Entry 8ENL (electron microscopy, 2.37 A resolution); this record covers chains A and D of the 4 polymer chains in the assembly.

# Chain A
Molecule: Nitrogenase molybdenum-iron protein alpha chain
Organism: Azotobacter vinelandii
Notes: EC 1.18.6.1
Reference sequence: P07328 (NIFD_AZOVI); residues 4-480 here = UniProt positions 4-480
Chain sequence (477 residues; each row starts with the number of its first residue):
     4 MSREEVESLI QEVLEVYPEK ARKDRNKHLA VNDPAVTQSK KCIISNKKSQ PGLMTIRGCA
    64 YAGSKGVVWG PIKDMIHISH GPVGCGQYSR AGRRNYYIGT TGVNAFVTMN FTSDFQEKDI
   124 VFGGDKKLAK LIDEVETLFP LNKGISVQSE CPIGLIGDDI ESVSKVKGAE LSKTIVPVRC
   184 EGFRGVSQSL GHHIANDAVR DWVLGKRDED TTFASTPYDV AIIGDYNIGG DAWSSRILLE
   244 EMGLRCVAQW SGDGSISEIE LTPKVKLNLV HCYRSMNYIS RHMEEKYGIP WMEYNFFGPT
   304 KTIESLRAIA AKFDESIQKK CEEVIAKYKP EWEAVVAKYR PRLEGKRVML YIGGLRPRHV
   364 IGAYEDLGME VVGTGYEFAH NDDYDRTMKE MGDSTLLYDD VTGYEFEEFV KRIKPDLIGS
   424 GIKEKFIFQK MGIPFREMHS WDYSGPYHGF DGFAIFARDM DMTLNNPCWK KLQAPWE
UniProt features mapped onto this chain:
  - binding site ([8Fe-7S] cluster): Cys-62, Cys-88, Cys-154
  - binding site ([7Fe-Mo-9S-C-homocitryl] cluster): Cys-275, His-442

# Chain D
Molecule: Nitrogenase molybdenum-iron protein beta chain
Organism: Azotobacter vinelandii
Notes: EC 1.18.6.1
Reference sequence: P07329 (NIFK_AZOVI); residues 2-523 here = UniProt positions 2-523
Chain sequence (522 residues; numbered 2 to 523; the number before each row is that of its first residue):
     2 SQQVDKIKAS YPLFLDQDYK DMLAKKRDGF EEKYPQDKID EVFQWTTTKE YQELNFQREA
    62 LTVNPAKACQ PLGAVLCALG FEKTMPYVHG SQGCVAYFRS YFNRHFREPV SCVSDSMTED
   122 AAVFGGQQNM KDGLQNCKAT YKPDMIAVST TCMAEVIGDD LNAFINNSKK EGFIPDEFPV
   182 PFAHTPSFVG SHVTGWDNMF EGIARYFTLK SMDDKVVGSN KKINIVPGFE TYLGNFRVIK
   242 RMLSEMGVGY SLLSDPEEVL DTPADGQFRM YAGGTTQEEM KDAPNALNTV LLQPWHLEKT
   302 KKFVEGTWKH EVPKLNIPMG LDWTDEFLMK VSEISGQPIP ASLTKERGRL VDMMTDSHTW
   362 LHGKRFALWG DPDFVMGLVK FLLELGCEPV HILCHNGNKR WKKAVDAILA ASPYGKNATV
   422 YIGKDLWHLR SLVFTDKPDF MIGNSYGKFI QRDTLHKGKE FEVPLIRIGF PIFDRHHLHR
   482 STTLGYEGAM QILTTLVNSI LERLDEETRG MQATDYNHDL VR
UniProt features mapped onto this chain:
  - binding site ([8Fe-7S] cluster): Cys-70, Cys-95, Cys-153, Ser-188

# How chain A and chain D interact
Contacting residue pairs (47; chain A residue first):
  Arg-93(A) / Leu-521(D)
  Ala-94(A) / Leu-521(D)  hydrophobic
  Arg-97(A) / Asn-518(D)
  Arg-97(A) / Asp-520(D)  salt bridge
  Tyr-99(A) / Tyr-517(D)
  Tyr-99(A) / Asn-518(D)  hydrogen bond
  Tyr-99(A) / Asp-520(D)  hydrogen bond
  Tyr-100(A) / Tyr-517(D)
  Gly-102(A) / Gln-513(D)
  Thr-103(A) / Met-512(D)
  Thr-103(A) / Gln-513(D)  hydrogen bond
  Thr-104(A) / Met-512(D)
  Thr-104(A) / Asp-516(D)
  Phe-429(A) / Asp-357(D)
  Gln-432(A) / Thr-356(D)  hydrogen bond (side chain-backbone)
  Gln-432(A) / Asp-357(D)
  Lys-433(A) / Asp-353(D)  salt bridge
  Arg-439(A) / Thr-360(D)
  Tyr-446(A) / Trp-361(D)
  Tyr-446(A) / Val-522(D)  hydrophobic
  Tyr-446(A) / Arg-523(D)
  Met-465(A) / His-359(D)
  Met-465(A) / Thr-360(D)
  Met-465(A) / His-363(D)
  Thr-466(A) / His-359(D)  hydrogen bond
  Asn-468(A) / Tyr-415(D)
  Asn-469(A) / His-359(D)
  Asn-469(A) / His-363(D)
  Pro-470(A) / Glu-385(D)
  Pro-470(A) / Tyr-415(D)
  Cys-471(A) / Thr-356(D)
  Lys-474(A) / Leu-322(D)
  Lys-474(A) / Asp-323(D)  salt bridge
  Lys-474(A) / Arg-348(D)  hydrogen bond (backbone-side chain)
  Lys-474(A) / Val-352(D)
  Leu-475(A) / Val-352(D)  hydrophobic
  Gln-476(A) / Arg-348(D)
  Ala-477(A) / Arg-348(D)
  Pro-478(A) / Asp-326(D)
  Pro-478(A) / Met-330(D)  hydrophobic
  Pro-478(A) / Arg-348(D)
  Trp-479(A) / Asp-326(D)
  Trp-479(A) / Ile-340(D)  hydrophobic
  Trp-479(A) / Thr-345(D)  hydrogen bond
  Trp-479(A) / Arg-348(D)
  Trp-479(A) / Tyr-487(D)
  Glu-480(A) / Thr-345(D)
Also at the interface, not in a pair above, chain A (31 interface residues in all): Ile-101, Asn-107, Trp-236, Asp-445, Trp-472
Also at the interface, not in a pair above, chain D (31 interface residues in all): Leu-329, Met-355, Leu-384, Gly-387

# Overview
The chain A/chain D interface involves 31 residues from each chain, with 7 hydrogen bonds and 3 salt bridges.
Polar pairs include Arg-97(A)/Asp-520(D), Lys-433(A)/Asp-353(D) and Lys-474(A)/Asp-323(D).
Chain A is Nitrogenase molybdenum-iron protein alpha chain and chain D is Nitrogenase molybdenum-iron protein
beta chain, both from Azotobacter vinelandii; the structure, CryoEM structure of the high pH
turnover-inactivated nitrogenase MoFe-protein, was determined by electron microscopy, deposited together with
8CRS, 8DBX, 8ENM, 8ENN and 8ENO.
